PDB entry 9IPV | electron microscopy, 2.53 A resolution | chains B and S of the 5 polymer chains in the assembly

Chain B:
Protein: Guanine nucleotide-binding protein G(I)/G(S)/G(T) subunit beta-1
Source organism: Homo sapiens
Reference sequence: P62873 (GBB1_HUMAN); numbering as in UniProt (aligned over 2-340)
Sequence (345 residues; row label = number of the first residue in the row; numbers below 1 keep their minus sign (Gly-4 is residue -4)):
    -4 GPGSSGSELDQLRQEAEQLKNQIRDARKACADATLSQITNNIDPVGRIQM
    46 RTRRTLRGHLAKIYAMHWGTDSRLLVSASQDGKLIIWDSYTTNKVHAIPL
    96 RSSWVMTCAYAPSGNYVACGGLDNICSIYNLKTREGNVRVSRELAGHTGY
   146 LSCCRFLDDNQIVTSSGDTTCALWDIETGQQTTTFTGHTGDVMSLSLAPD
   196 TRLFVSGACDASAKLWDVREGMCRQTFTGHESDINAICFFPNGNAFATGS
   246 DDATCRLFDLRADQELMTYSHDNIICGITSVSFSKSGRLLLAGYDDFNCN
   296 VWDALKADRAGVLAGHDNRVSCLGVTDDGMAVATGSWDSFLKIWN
Disordered / not traced: -4 to 2
Differences from the reference sequence: expression tag (-4 to 1)
UniProt features mapped onto this chain:
  - modified residue: Ser2 (N-acetylserine), His266 (Phosphohistidine)

Chain S:
Protein: scfv16
Source organism: Homo sapiens
Notes: antibody fragment or engineered binder
Sequence (259 residues; numbered 1 to 259; the number before each row is that of its first residue):
     1 DVQLVESGGGLVQPGGSRKLSCSASGFAFSSFGMHWVRQAPEKGLEWVAY
    51 ISSGSGTIYYADTVKGRFTISRDDPKNTLFLQMTSLRSEDTAMYYCVRSI
   101 YYYGSSPFDFWGQGTTLTVSSGGGGSGGGGSGGGGSDIVMTQATSSVPVT
   151 PGESVSISCRSSKSLLHSNGNTYLYWFLQRPGQSPQLLIYRMSNLASGVP
   201 DRFSGSGSGTAFTLTISRLEAEDVGVYYCMQHLEYPLTFGAGTKLELKAA
   251 AHHHHHHHH
Disordered / not traced: 1, 120-135, 248-259
Disulfides: Cys159-Cys229

Interface between chain B and chain S:
Contacting residue pairs - 14 pairs, chain B then chain S:
  Asp66(B) - Tyr103(S)
  Arg68(B) - Tyr103(S)
  Leu69(B) - Tyr103(S)  hydrophobic
  Val90(B) - Tyr102(S)  hydrophobic
  Arg129(B) - Val2(S)
  Arg129(B) - Arg98(S)  hydrogen bond (backbone-side chain)
  Arg129(B) - Asp109(S)  salt bridge
  Arg129(B) - Phe110(S)
  Glu130(B) - Gly26(S)
  Glu130(B) - Phe27(S)
  Glu130(B) - Ala28(S)  hydrogen bond (backbone-backbone)
  Glu130(B) - Phe32(S)
  Gly131(B) - Ser31(S)
  Gly131(B) - Phe32(S)
Other interface residues (no listed pair), chain B (10 interface residues in all): Asp83, His91, Asn132
Other interface residues (no listed pair), chain S (12 interface residues in all): Ile100

Summary:
10 residues of chain B face 12 of chain S across their interface, with 2 hydrogen bonds and 1 salt bridge.
Polar pairs include Arg129(B)-Asp109(S), Arg129(B)-Arg98(S) and Glu130(B)-Ala28(S).
Chain B is Guanine nucleotide-binding protein G(I)/G(S)/G(T) subunit beta-1 and chain S is scfv16, both from
Homo sapiens; the structure, Structure of JR14a-C3aR-Gi-scFv16 complex, was determined by electron microscopy.
